PDB entry 7RNA | X-ray diffraction, 1.90 A resolution | chains B and D of the 6 polymer chains in the assembly

== Chain B (and D) ==
Molecule: Caspase-3 subunit p12
Source organism: Homo sapiens
Notes: chain D of this document is another copy of the same molecule, construct and numbering; everything in this record applies to it too
UniProtKB: P42574 (CASP3_HUMAN); numbering as in UniProt (aligned over 184-277)
Chain sequence (95 residues; each row starts with the number of its first residue):
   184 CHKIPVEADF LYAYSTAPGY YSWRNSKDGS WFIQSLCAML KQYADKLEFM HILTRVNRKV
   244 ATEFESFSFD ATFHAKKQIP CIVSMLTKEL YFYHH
Disordered / not traced: 184-185 (chain D: 184-185, 277-278)
Sequence notes: expression tag (278)
Swiss-Prot annotation at these positions:
  - modified residue: Arg-207 (Microbial infection: ADP-riboxanated arginine)
  - mutagenesis: Arg-207 (R207A: Abolished ADP-riboxanation by C.violaceum CopC)
From the paper describing this entry:
  - binding site for Ac-ITV(Dab)D-CHO: Phe-250

== Chain B / chain D interface ==
Contacting residue pairs - 67 pairs, chain B then chain D:
  Lys-186(B) / Ala-244(D)
  Lys-186(B) / Glu-248(D)
  Lys-186(B) / Ala-258(D)  hydrogen bond (side chain-backbone)
  Lys-186(B) / Lys-260(D)  hydrogen bond (backbone-side chain)
  Ile-187(B) / Ala-244(D)
  Ile-187(B) / Lys-260(D)
  Pro-188(B) / Ala-244(D)
  Pro-188(B) / Lys-260(D)
  Pro-188(B) / Gln-261(D)
  Pro-188(B) / Ile-262(D)
  Glu-190(B) / Tyr-203(D)  hydrogen bond
  Glu-190(B) / Ile-262(D)
  Ala-200(B) / Met-268(D)  hydrophobic
  Pro-201(B) / Met-268(D)
  Tyr-203(B) / Glu-190(D)  hydrogen bond
  Glu-231(B) / His-234(D)  salt bridge
  His-234(B) / Glu-231(D)  salt bridge
  His-234(B) / His-234(D)  hydrogen bond
  His-234(B) / Glu-272(D)  salt bridge
  Thr-237(B) / Leu-269(D)
  Thr-237(B) / Thr-270(D)
  Thr-237(B) / Lys-271(D)
  Arg-238(B) / Glu-272(D)  salt bridge
  Asn-240(B) / Ser-267(D)  hydrogen bond (side chain-backbone)
  Asn-240(B) / Met-268(D)
  Asn-240(B) / Leu-269(D)  hydrogen bond (side chain-backbone)
  Arg-241(B) / Thr-270(D)  hydrogen bond (side chain-backbone)
  Arg-241(B) / Lys-271(D)
  Ala-244(B) / Lys-186(D)
  Ala-244(B) / Ile-187(D)
  Ala-244(B) / Pro-188(D)
  Glu-248(B) / Lys-186(D)
  Ala-258(B) / Lys-186(D)  hydrogen bond (backbone-side chain)
  Lys-260(B) / Lys-186(D)  hydrogen bond (side chain-backbone)
  Lys-260(B) / Pro-188(D)
  Gln-261(B) / Pro-188(D)
  Ile-262(B) / Pro-188(D)
  Ile-262(B) / Glu-190(D)
  Ile-262(B) / Met-268(D)
  Ile-262(B) / Thr-270(D)
  Pro-263(B) / Met-268(D)
  Cys-264(B) / Val-266(D)  hydrophobic
  Cys-264(B) / Ser-267(D)
  Cys-264(B) / Met-268(D)  hydrophobic
  Ile-265(B) / Ile-265(D)
  Ile-265(B) / Val-266(D)
  Ile-265(B) / Ser-267(D)  hydrogen bond (backbone-backbone)
  Val-266(B) / Cys-264(D)  hydrophobic
  Val-266(B) / Ile-265(D)
  Ser-267(B) / Asn-240(D)  hydrogen bond (backbone-side chain)
  Ser-267(B) / Cys-264(D)
  Ser-267(B) / Ile-265(D)  hydrogen bond (backbone-backbone)
  Met-268(B) / Ala-200(D)  hydrophobic
  Met-268(B) / Pro-201(D)
  Met-268(B) / Asn-240(D)
  Met-268(B) / Ile-262(D)
  Met-268(B) / Pro-263(D)
  Met-268(B) / Cys-264(D)  hydrophobic
  Leu-269(B) / Asn-240(D)  hydrogen bond (backbone-side chain)
  Thr-270(B) / Thr-237(D)
  Thr-270(B) / Arg-241(D)  hydrogen bond (backbone-side chain)
  Thr-270(B) / Ala-244(D)
  Thr-270(B) / Ile-262(D)
  Lys-271(B) / Thr-237(D)
  Lys-271(B) / Arg-241(D)
  Glu-272(B) / His-234(D)  salt bridge
  Glu-272(B) / Arg-238(D)  salt bridge
Interface residues without a listed pair, chain B (33 interface residues in all): Ala-191, Met-233, Thr-245, Tyr-274
Interface residues without a listed pair, chain D (33 interface residues in all): Ala-191, Met-233, Thr-245, Tyr-274

== Overview ==
Chain B and chain D each contribute 33 residues to their interface; the contacts include 15 hydrogen bonds and
6 salt bridges. Polar contacts include Glu-231(B)/His-234(D), His-234(B)/Glu-272(D) and Arg-238(B)/Glu-272(D).
Curated annotation (UniProt) lists one mutagenesis site on chain B. From the paper: a binding site for
Ac-ITV(Dab)D-CHO at Phe-250(B).
Chain B and chain D are both Caspase-3 subunit p12 (Homo sapiens); the structure, Crystal structure of
caspase-3 with inhibitor Ac-ITV(Dab)D-CHO, was determined by X-ray diffraction, deposited together with 7RNG,
7USO, 7USP and 7USQ.
